8Q1H - chains A and B of the 3 polymer chains in the assembly; structure by X-ray diffraction, 2.90 A resolution.

== Chain A ==
Protein: Lysine-specific histone demethylase 1A
Organism: Homo sapiens
UniProt: O60341 (KDM1A_HUMAN); residues 123-852 here = UniProt positions 123-852
Chain sequence (730 residues; numbered 123 to 852; the number before each row is that of its first residue):
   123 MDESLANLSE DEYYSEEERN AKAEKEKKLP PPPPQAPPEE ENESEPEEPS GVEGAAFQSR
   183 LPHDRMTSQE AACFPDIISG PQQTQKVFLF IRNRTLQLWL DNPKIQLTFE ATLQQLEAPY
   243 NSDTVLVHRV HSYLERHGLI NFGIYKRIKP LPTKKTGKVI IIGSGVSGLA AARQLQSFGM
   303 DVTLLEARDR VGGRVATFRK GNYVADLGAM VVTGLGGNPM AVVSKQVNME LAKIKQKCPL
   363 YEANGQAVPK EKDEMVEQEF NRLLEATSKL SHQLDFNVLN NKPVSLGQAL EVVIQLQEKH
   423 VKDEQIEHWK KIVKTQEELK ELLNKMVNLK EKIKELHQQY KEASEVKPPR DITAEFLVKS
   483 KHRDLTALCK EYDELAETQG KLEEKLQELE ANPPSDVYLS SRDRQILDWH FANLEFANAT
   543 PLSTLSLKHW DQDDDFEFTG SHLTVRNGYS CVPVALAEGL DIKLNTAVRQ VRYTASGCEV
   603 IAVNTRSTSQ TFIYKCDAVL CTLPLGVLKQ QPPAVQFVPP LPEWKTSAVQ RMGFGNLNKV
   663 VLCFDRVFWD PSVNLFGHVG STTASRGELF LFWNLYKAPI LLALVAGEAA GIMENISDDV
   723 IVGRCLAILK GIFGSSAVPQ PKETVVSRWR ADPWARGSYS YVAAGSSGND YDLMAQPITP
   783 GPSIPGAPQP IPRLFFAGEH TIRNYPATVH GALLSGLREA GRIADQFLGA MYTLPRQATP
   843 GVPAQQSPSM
Unresolved in the structure: 123-170, 837-852
Sequence notes: conflict K391 (Tyr in O60341)
Small-molecule neighbours: FAD (flavin-adenine dinucleotide): I284, G285, S286, G287, V288, S289, G290, L307, E308, A309, R310, G314, G315, R316, V317, L329, G330, A331, M332, V333, T588, A589, V590, T624, L625, P626, V629, V637, L659, K661, W751, W756, S760, Y761, G800, E801, A809, T810, V811, H812, A814
What the authors report for this chain:
  - mutagenesis - H564A: decreased catalytic activity

== Chain B ==
Protein: REST corepressor 1
Organism: Homo sapiens
UniProt: Q9UKL0 (RCOR1_HUMAN); residues 305-482 here = UniProt positions 305-482
Chain sequence (178 residues; each row starts with the number of its first residue):
   305 RAKRKPPKGM FLSQEDVEAV SANATAATTV LRQLDMELVS VKRQIQNIKQ TNSALKEKLD
   365 GGIEPYRLPE VIQKCNARWT TEEQLLAVQA IRKYGRDFQA ISDVIGNKSV VQVKNFFVNY
   425 RRRFNIDEVL QEWEAEHGKE ETNGPSNQKP VKSPDNSIKM PEEEDEAPVL DVRYASAS
Unresolved in the structure: 305-310, 441-482

== Interface between chain A and chain B ==
Residue-residue contacts (87):
  E381(A) with M314(B)
  R384(A) with P311(B); K312(B)
  E387(A) with P311(B)
  A388(A) with L316(B), hydrophobic
  K391(A) with G313(B)
  L392(A) with L316(B), hydrophobic
  L401(A) with S325(B)
  Q417(A) with V324(B); A331(B)
  L418(A) with L316(B), hydrophobic; D320(B); V324(B), hydrophobic
  Q419(A) with M314(B), hydrogen bond; F315(B)
  E420(A) with L335(B)
  K421(A) with D320(B); L335(B)
  H422(A) with F315(B)
  K424(A) with L335(B); L338(B); D339(B), salt bridge
  Q427(A) with L342(B)
  I428(A) with L338(B); E341(B); L342(B), hydrophobic
  W431(A) with L342(B); K346(B); I349(B), hydrophobic
  I434(A) with I349(B), hydrophobic
  V435(A) with V345(B), hydrophobic; I349(B), hydrophobic
  Q438(A) with I352(B); K353(B); N356(B), hydrogen bond (backbone-side chain)
  E439(A) with I352(B)
  L441(A) with N356(B)
  K442(A) with N356(B); L359(B)
  L445(A) with N356(B); L359(B), hydrophobic; K360(B)
  N446(A) with L359(B)
  M448(A) with L363(B)
  V449(A) with L363(B), hydrophobic
  K452(A) with K362(B), hydrogen bond (side chain-backbone); D364(B), hydrogen bond (side chain-backbone); G366(B)
  I455(A) with I367(B), hydrophobic; Y370(B), hydrophobic
  K456(A) with Y370(B)
  H459(A) with P369(B); Y370(B); L372(B)
  Y462(A) with L372(B), hydrophobic
  I474(A) with E386(B); L389(B), hydrophobic; Q393(B)
  T475(A) with Q393(B)
  F478(A) with L390(B); Q393(B); A394(B), hydrophobic; V408(B), hydrophobic
  K481(A) with L390(B); V408(B), hydrogen bond (side chain-backbone); I409(B)
  S482(A) with K397(B); Y398(B)
  H484(A) with L372(B); P373(B); E374(B)
  R485(A) with Y398(B); A404(B); D407(B), salt bridge; V408(B)
  D486(A) with K397(B); Y398(B), hydrogen bond
  L487(A) with Y370(B); L372(B), hydrophobic
  T488(A) with E374(B)
  C491(A) with I367(B), hydrophobic; R371(B)
  Y494(A) with G366(B); I367(B), hydrophobic
  D495(A) with I367(B); R371(B), salt bridge
  E505(A) with K360(B), salt bridge
Interface residues without a listed pair, chain A (57 interface residues in all): N383, L396, F398, N402, V414, V415, D425, K432, E477, E512, Y520
Interface residues without a listed pair, chain B (53 interface residues in all): S317, Q318, V321, A326, V334, T355, D401, Q403

== Overview ==
The interface between chain A and chain B involves 57 residues on one side and 53 on the other; the contacts
include 6 hydrogen bonds and 4 salt bridges. Among the polar pairs are K424(A)-D339(B), R485(A)-D407(B) and
D495(A)-R371(B). Bound to chain A: flavin-adenine dinucleotide. From the paper: H564A of chain A reduces
catalytic activity.
Chain A is Lysine-specific histone demethylase 1A and chain B is REST corepressor 1, both from Homo sapiens;
the structure, LSD1 Y391K-CoREST bound to Histone H3 N-terminal tail, was determined by X-ray diffraction
(same publication as 8Q1G and 8Q1J).
